8VMW - chains C and A of the 4 polymer chains in the assembly; structure by X-ray diffraction, 1.60 A resolution.

[Chain C]
Molecule: 21-nt DNA strand
Sequence (21 nucleotides; row label = number of the first residue in the row):
   401 TTGACTCTCT TAAGAGAGTC A
Bound ions: Na+: DA413, DG414 (shared with 1 residue of chain B)

[Chain A]
Name: Intron-encoded endonuclease I-PpoI
Organism: Physarum polycephalum
Notes: EC 3.1.-.-
UniProt: Q94702 (PPO1_PHYPO); numbering as in UniProt (aligned over 2-163)
Chain sequence (162 residues; row label = number of the first residue in the row):
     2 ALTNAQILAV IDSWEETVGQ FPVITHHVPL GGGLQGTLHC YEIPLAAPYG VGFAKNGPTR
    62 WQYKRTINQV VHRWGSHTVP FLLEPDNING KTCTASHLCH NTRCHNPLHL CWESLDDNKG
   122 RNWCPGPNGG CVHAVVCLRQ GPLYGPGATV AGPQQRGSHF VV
Bound ions: Zn2+ site 1: Cys-41, Cys-100, Cys-105, His-110; Na+: Asn-119 (shared with 2 residues of chain D); Zn2+ site 2: Cys-125, Cys-132, His-134, Cys-138
What the authors report for this chain:
  - mutagenesis - H78A/H98A, H98A: decreased catalytic activity
  - mutagenesis - H78A: unchanged catalytic activity
  - catalytic residues: His-78, His-98
  - mutagenesis - H98A: abolished binding to metal ion

[Interface between chain C and chain A]
Residue-residue contacts (19; chain C residue first):
  DT401(C) / Thr-67(A)  phosphate contact
  DT402(C) / Arg-66(A)  salt bridge to the phosphate
  DT402(C) / Thr-67(A)  base contact
  DT402(C) / Val-72(A)  base contact
  DG403(C) / Val-52(A)  phosphate contact
  DG403(C) / Gly-53(A)  hydrogen bond to the phosphate
  DG403(C) / Lys-65(A)  hydrogen bond to the base
  DA404(C) / Ala-48(A)  phosphate contact
  DA404(C) / Pro-49(A)  phosphate contact
  DA404(C) / Ala-55(A)  base contact
  DA404(C) / Lys-65(A)  base contact
  DC405(C) / Ala-48(A)  phosphate contact
  DC405(C) / Lys-56(A)  base contact
  DT406(C) / Lys-56(A)  base contact
  DT406(C) / Asn-57(A)  base contact
  DC407(C) / Asn-57(A)  hydrogen bond to the base
  DT411(C) / Leu-116(A)  base contact
  DT411(C) / Lys-120(A)  hydrogen bond to the base
  DA412(C) / Asp-117(A)  sugar contact
Also at the interface, not in a pair above, chain C (11 interface residues in all): DT408, DT410
Also at the interface, not in a pair above, chain A (17 interface residues in all): Tyr-50, Phe-54, Arg-74

[Summary]
The interface between chain C and chain A involves 11 residues on one side and 17 on the other; the contacts
include 4 hydrogen bonds and 1 salt bridge. Polar contacts include DG403(C)/Lys-65(A), DC407(C)/Asn-57(A) and
DT411(C)/Lys-120(A). From the paper: catalytic residues His-78(A) and His-98(A); H78A/H98A and H98A of chain A
reduce catalytic activity.
Chain C is a 21-nt DNA strand and chain A is Intron-encoded endonuclease I-PpoI (Physarum polycephalum); the
structure, Homing endonuclease I-PpoI-DNA complex:ground state at pH6.0 (K+ MES) with Na+, was determined by
X-ray diffraction together with 8VMO, 8VMP, 8VMQ, 8VMR, 8VMS, 8VMT and 35 further entries from the same study.
